PDB entry 3H6I | X-ray diffraction, 2.43 A resolution | chains C and R of the 28 polymer chains in the assembly

# Chain C (and R)
Molecule: Proteasome (Beta subunit) PrcB
Source organism: Mycobacterium tuberculosis
Notes: EC 3.4.25.1; chain R of this document is another copy of the same molecule, construct and numbering; everything in this record applies to it too
Reference sequence: O33245 (O33245_MYCTU); residues 302-534 here correspond to UniProt positions 59-291 (UniProt number = residue number - 243)
Chain sequence (240 residues; row label = number of the first residue in the row):
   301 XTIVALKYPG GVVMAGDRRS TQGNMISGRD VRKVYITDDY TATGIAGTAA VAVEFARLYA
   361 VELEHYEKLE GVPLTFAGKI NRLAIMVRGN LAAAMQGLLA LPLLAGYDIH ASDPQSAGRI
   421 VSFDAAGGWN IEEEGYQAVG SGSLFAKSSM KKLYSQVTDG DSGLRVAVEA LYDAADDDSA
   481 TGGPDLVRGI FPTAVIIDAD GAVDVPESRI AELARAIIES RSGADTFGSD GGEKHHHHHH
Disordered / not traced: 393-399, 523-540 (chain R: 393-398, 530-540)
Sequence notes: insertion (301); expression tag (535-540)
Modified / non-standard residues: OZT ((4S,5R)-5-methyl-2-oxo-1,3-oxazolidine-4-carboxylic acid) at position 301
Residues lining bound ligands:
  - dimethylformamide (DMF), molecule 1: Y308, I496, D498, V503
  - dimethylformamide (DMF), molecule 2: Y335, I336, V353, A356, R357, A360
  - dimethylformamide (DMF), molecule 3: Y335, A349, A350, V353
  - dimethylformamide (DMF), molecule 4: T337, A360, V361, E364
  - dimethylformamide (DMF), molecule 5: L358, V361, H365
  - dimethylformamide (DMF), molecule 6: A377, I380, N381, W429
  - dimethylformamide (DMF), molecule 7: N381, I385, R388
  - dimethylformamide (DMF), molecule 8: E432, E434, Y436, Q437, K447
  - dimethylformamide (DMF), molecule 9: G440, S441, G442, S443, L444, F445
  - dimethylformamide (DMF), molecule 10: Y472, A475, D476, G483
What the authors report for this chain:
  - conformationally variable residues (helix shift, loop rearrangement, order/disorder transition): A346 to T348, A349 to F355, M395 to G397

# How chain C and chain R interact
Contacting residue pairs (21):
  L444(C) - F445(R)  hydrophobic
  F445(C) - L444(R)  hydrophobic
  F445(C) - S448(R)
  S448(C) - F445(R)
  S448(C) - S448(R)
  S449(C) - K452(R)
  K451(C) - D473(R)  salt bridge
  K451(C) - D476(R)  salt bridge
  K451(C) - D477(R)  salt bridge
  K452(C) - S449(R)
  K452(C) - K452(R)
  K452(C) - L453(R)
  K452(C) - D473(R)  salt bridge
  K452(C) - R521(R)
  L453(C) - K452(R)
  D473(C) - K451(R)  salt bridge
  D473(C) - K452(R)  salt bridge
  D476(C) - K451(R)  salt bridge
  D477(C) - K451(R)  salt bridge
  R521(C) - K451(R)
  R521(C) - K452(R)
Interface residues without a listed pair, chain C (12 interface residues in all): E469
Interface residues without a listed pair, chain R (12 interface residues in all): E469

# Summary
Chain C and chain R each contribute 12 residues to their interface; the contacts include 8 salt bridges. Among
the polar pairs are K451(C)-D473(R), K451(C)-D476(R) and K451(C)-D477(R). Chain C binds 10 copies of
dimethylformamide. The paper reports conformational variability at A346(C), A349(C) and M395(C).
Chain C and chain R are both Proteasome (Beta subunit) PrcB (Mycobacterium tuberculosis); the structure,
Crystal Structure of Mycobacterium Tuberculosis Proteasome Modified by inhibitor GL1, was determined by X-ray
diffraction together with 3H6F, 3HF9 and 3HFA from the same study.
